7YEH - chains B and A of the 4 polymer chains in the assembly; structure by electron microscopy, 3.92 A resolution.

== Chain B (and A) ==
Protein: UDP-N-acetylglucosamine--peptide N-acetylglucosaminyltransferase 110 kDa subunit
From: Homo sapiens
Notes: EC 2.4.1.255; chain A of this document is another copy of the same molecule, construct and numbering; everything in this record applies to it too
UniProtKB: O15294 (OGT1_HUMAN); numbering as in UniProt (aligned over 1-1046)
Chain sequence (1052 residues; row label = number of the first residue in the row):
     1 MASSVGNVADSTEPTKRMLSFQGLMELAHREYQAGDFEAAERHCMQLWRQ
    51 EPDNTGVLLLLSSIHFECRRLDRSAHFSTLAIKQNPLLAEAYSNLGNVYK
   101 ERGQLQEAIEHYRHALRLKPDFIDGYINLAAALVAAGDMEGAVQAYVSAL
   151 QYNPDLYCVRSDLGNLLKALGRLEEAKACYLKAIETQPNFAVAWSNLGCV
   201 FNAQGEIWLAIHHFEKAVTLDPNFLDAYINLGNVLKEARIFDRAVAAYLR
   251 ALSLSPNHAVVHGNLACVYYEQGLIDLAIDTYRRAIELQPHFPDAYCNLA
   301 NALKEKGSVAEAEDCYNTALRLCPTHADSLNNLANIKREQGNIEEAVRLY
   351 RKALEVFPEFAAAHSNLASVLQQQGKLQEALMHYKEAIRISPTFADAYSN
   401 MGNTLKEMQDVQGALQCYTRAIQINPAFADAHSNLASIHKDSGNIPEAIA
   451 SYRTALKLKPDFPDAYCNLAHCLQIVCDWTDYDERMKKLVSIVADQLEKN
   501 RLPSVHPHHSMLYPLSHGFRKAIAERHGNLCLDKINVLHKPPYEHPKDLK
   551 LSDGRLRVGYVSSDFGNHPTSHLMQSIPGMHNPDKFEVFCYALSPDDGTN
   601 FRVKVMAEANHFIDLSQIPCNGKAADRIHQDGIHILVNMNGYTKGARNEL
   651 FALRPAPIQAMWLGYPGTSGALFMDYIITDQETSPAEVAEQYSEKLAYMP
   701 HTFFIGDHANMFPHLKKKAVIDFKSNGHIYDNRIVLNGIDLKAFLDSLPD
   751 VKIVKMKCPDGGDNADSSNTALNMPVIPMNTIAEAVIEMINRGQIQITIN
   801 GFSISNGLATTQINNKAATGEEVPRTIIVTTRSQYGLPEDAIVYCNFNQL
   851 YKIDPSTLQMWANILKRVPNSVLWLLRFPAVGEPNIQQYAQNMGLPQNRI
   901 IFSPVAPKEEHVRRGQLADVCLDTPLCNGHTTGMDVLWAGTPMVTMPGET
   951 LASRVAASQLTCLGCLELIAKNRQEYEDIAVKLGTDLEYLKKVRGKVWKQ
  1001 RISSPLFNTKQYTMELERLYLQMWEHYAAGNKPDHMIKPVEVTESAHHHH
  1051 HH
Unresolved in the structure: 1-19, 1040-1052
Differences from the reference sequence: conflict M25 (Ala in O15294), E67 (Gln in O15294); expression tag (1047-1052)
UniProt features mapped onto this chain:
  - region: K991 to K1010 (Required for phosphatidylinositol 3,4,5-triphosphate binding)
  - motif: D464 to Y466 (DFP motif), K487 to P503 (Nuclear localization signal)
  - active site: H508 (Proton acceptor)
  - binding site (UDP): Q849, K852, A906 to K908, H911 to R914, H930 to T932, D935
  - modified residue: A2 (N-acetylalanine), S3 (Phosphoserine), S4 (Phosphoserine), S20 (Phosphoserine), T454 (Phosphothreonine), Y989 (Phosphotyrosine)
  - glycosylation (O-linked (GlcNAc) serine): S3, S4, S399
Reported in the primary citation:
  - binding site for N-acetylglucosamine: H508, H930
  - disease-associated variants - L254F, A259T, R284P, A319T, E339G (citing earlier work)
  - binding site for the ligand UDP: V905 to P907
  - mutagenesis - W208A/L209A/I211A/H212A: abolished binding to another copy of this molecule
  - mutagenesis - K852M: abolished catalytic activity on TAB1

== How chain B and chain A interact ==
Residue-residue contacts (15):
  W208(B) - W208(A)
  W208(B) - I211(A)  hydrophobic
  W208(B) - H212(A)
  W208(B) - E215(A)  hydrogen bond
  W208(B) - R243(A)
  L209(B) - L209(A)  hydrophobic
  L209(B) - H212(A)
  I211(B) - W208(A)  hydrophobic
  H212(B) - L209(A)
  E215(B) - W208(A)  hydrogen bond
  A238(B) - R243(A)  hydrogen bond (backbone-side chain)
  I240(B) - I240(A)  hydrophobic
  I240(B) - R243(A)
  R243(B) - W208(A)
  R243(B) - A238(A)  hydrogen bond (side chain-backbone)
Also at the interface, not in a pair above, chain B (11 interface residues in all): E206, R239, D242
Also at the interface, not in a pair above, chain A (10 interface residues in all): R239, D242

== Overview ==
11 residues of chain B and 10 residues of chain A are in contact; the contacts include 4 hydrogen bonds. Polar
contacts include W208(B)-E215(A) and A238(B)-R243(A). From the paper: a binding site for N-acetylglucosamine
at H508(B) and H930(B); W208A/L209A/I211A/H212A of chain B abolish binding to another copy of this molecule.
Both chains are UDP-N-acetylglucosamine--peptide N-acetylglucosaminyltransferase 110 kDa subunit (Homo
sapiens). Entry 7YEH (Cryo-EM structure of human OGT-OGA complex) was determined by electron microscopy (same
publication as 7YEA).
